PDB entry 7JWB | electron microscopy, 6.00 A resolution (low resolution: residue-level contacts below are approximate; hydrogen-bond / salt-bridge calls are withheld) | chains D and C of the 4 polymer chains in the assembly

== Chain D ==
Molecule: autonomous human heavy chain variable domain
Source organism: Homo sapiens
Sequence (421 residues; each row starts with the number of its first residue):
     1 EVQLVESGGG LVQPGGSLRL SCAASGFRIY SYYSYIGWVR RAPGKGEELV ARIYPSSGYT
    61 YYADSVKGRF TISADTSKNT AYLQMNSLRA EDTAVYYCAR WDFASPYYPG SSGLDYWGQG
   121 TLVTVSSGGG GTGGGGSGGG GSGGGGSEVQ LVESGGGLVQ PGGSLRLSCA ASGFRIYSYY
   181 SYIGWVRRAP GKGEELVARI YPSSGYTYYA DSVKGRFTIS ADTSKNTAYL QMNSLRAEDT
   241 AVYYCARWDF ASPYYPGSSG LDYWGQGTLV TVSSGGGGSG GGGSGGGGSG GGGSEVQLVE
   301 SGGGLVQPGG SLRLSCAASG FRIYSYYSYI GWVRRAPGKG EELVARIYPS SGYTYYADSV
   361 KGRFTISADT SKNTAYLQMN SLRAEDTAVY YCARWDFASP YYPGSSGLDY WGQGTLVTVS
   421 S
Not modelled in the structure: 105-109, 128-147, 252-256, 275-294, 399-403
Cystine bridges: Cys22-Cys98, Cys169-Cys245, Cys316-Cys392

== Chain C ==
Molecule: Spike glycoprotein
Source organism: Severe acute respiratory syndrome coronavirus 2
Notes: engineered mutation(s): R682G,R683S,R685S,R986P,V987P
UniProtKB: P0DTC2 (SPIKE_SARS2); residues 1-1208 here = UniProt positions 1-1208
Sequence (1208 residues; row label = number of the first residue in the row):
     1 MFVFLVLLPL VSSQCVNLTT RTQLPPAYTN SFTRGVYYPD KVFRSSVLHS TQDLFLPFFS
    61 NVTWFHAIHV SGTNGTKRFD NPVLPFNDGV YFASTEKSNI IRGWIFGTTL DSKTQSLLIV
   121 NNATNVVIKV CEFQFCNDPF LGVYYHKNNK SWMESEFRVY SSANNCTFEY VSQPFLMDLE
   181 GKQGNFKNLR EFVFKNIDGY FKIYSKHTPI NLVRDLPQGF SALEPLVDLP IGINITRFQT
   241 LLALHRSYLT PGDSSSGWTA GAAAYYVGYL QPRTFLLKYN ENGTITDAVD CALDPLSETK
   301 CTLKSFTVEK GIYQTSNFRV QPTESIVRFP NITNLCPFGE VFNATRFASV YAWNRKRISN
   361 CVADYSVLYN SASFSTFKCY GVSPTKLNDL CFTNVYADSF VIRGDEVRQI APGQTGKIAD
   421 YNYKLPDDFT GCVIAWNSNN LDSKVGGNYN YLYRLFRKSN LKPFERDIST EIYQAGSTPC
   481 NGVEGFNCYF PLQSYGFQPT NGVGYQPYRV VVLSFELLHA PATVCGPKKS TNLVKNKCVN
   541 FNFNGLTGTG VLTESNKKFL PFQQFGRDIA DTTDAVRDPQ TLEILDITPC SFGGVSVITP
   601 GTNTSNQVAV LYQDVNCTEV PVAIHADQLT PTWRVYSTGS NVFQTRAGCL IGAEHVNNSY
   661 ECDIPIGAGI CASYQTQTNS PGSASSVASQ SIIAYTMSLG AENSVAYSNN SIAIPTNFTI
   721 SVTTEILPVS MTKTSVDCTM YICGDSTECS NLLLQYGSFC TQLNRALTGI AVEQDKNTQE
   781 VFAQVKQIYK TPPIKDFGGF NFSQILPDPS KPSKRSFIED LLFNKVTLAD AGFIKQYGDC
   841 LGDIAARDLI CAQKFNGLTV LPPLLTDEMI AQYTSALLAG TITSGWTFGA GAALQIPFAM
   901 QMAYRFNGIG VTQNVLYENQ KLIANQFNSA IGKIQDSLSS TASALGKLQD VVNQNAQALN
   961 TLVKQLSSNF GAISSVLNDI LSRLDPPEAE VQIDRLITGR LQSLQTYVTQ QLIRAAEIRA
  1021 SANLAATKMS ECVLGQSKRV DFCGKGYHLM SFPQSAPHGV VFLHVTYVPA QEKNFTTAPA
  1081 ICHDGKAHFP REGVFVSNGT HWFVTQRNFY EPQIITTDNT FVSGNCDVVI GIVNNTVYDP
  1141 LQPELDSFKE ELDKYFKNHT SPDVDLGDIS GINASVVNIQ KEIDRLNEVA KNLNESLIDL
  1201 QELGKYEQ
Not modelled in the structure: 1-26, 67-80, 141-163, 173-185, 197-199, 212-214, 243-262, 455-461, 467-490, 516-521, 621-640, 677-688, 812, 828-853, 1145-1208
Cystine bridges: Cys131-Cys166, Cys291-Cys301, Cys336-Cys361, Cys379-Cys432, Cys391-Cys525, Cys538-Cys590, Cys617-Cys649, Cys662-Cys671, Cys738-Cys760, Cys743-Cys749, Cys1032-Cys1043, Cys1082-Cys1126
Construct notes: conflict Gly682 (Arg in P0DTC2), Ser683 (Arg in P0DTC2), Ser685 (Arg in P0DTC2), Pro986 (Lys in P0DTC2), Pro987 (Val in P0DTC2)
UniProt features mapped onto this chain:
  - region: Asn280 to Cys301 (Putative superantigen), Arg403 to Asp405 (Integrin-binding motif), Asn448 to Phe456 (Immunodominant HLA epitope recognized by the CD8+), Pro681, Ala684 (Putative superantigen), Ser816 to Tyr837 (Fusion peptide 1), Lys835 to Phe855 (Fusion peptide 2), Asp1163 to Glu1202 (Heptad repeat 2)
  - site: Arg815, Ser816 (Cleavage)
  - glycosylation: Asn17 (N-linked (GlcNAc...) (complex) asparagine), Asn61 (N-linked (GlcNAc...) (hybrid) asparagine), Asn74 (N-linked (GlcNAc...) (complex) asparagine), Asn122 (N-linked (GlcNAc...) (hybrid) asparagine), Asn149 (N-linked (GlcNAc...) (complex) asparagine), Asn165 (N-linked (GlcNAc...) (complex) asparagine), Asn234 (N-linked (GlcNAc...) (high mannose) asparagine), Asn282 (N-linked (GlcNAc...) (complex) asparagine), Thr323 (O-linked (GalNAc) threonine), Ser325 (O-linked (HexNAc...) serine), Asn331 (N-linked (GlcNAc...) (complex) asparagine), Asn343 (N-linked (GlcNAc...) (complex) asparagine), Asn603 (N-linked (GlcNAc...) (hybrid) asparagine), Asn616 (N-linked (GlcNAc...) (complex) asparagine), Asn657 (N-linked (GlcNAc...) (complex) asparagine), Thr676 (O-linked (GlcNAc...) threonine), Thr678 (O-linked (GlcNAc...) threonine), Asn709 (N-linked (GlcNAc...) (high mannose) asparagine), Asn717 (N-linked (GlcNAc...) (hybrid) asparagine), Asn801 (N-linked (GlcNAc...) (hybrid) asparagine) and 6 more in UniProt
  - natural variant: Leu5 (L5F: In strain: Iota/B.1.526), Ser13 (S13I: In strain: Epsilon/B.1.427/B.1.429), Leu18 (L18F: In strain: Beta/B.1.351, Gamma/P.1 and 1 more), Thr19 (T19I: In strain: Omicron/BQ.1.1, Omicron/XBB.1.5 and 1 more; T19R: In strain: Delta/B.1.617.2, Omicron/BA.2 and 4 more), Thr20 (T20N: In strain: Gamma/P.1), Leu24 to Ala27 (sequence variant, change not given here; In strain: Omicron/BA.2, Omicron/BA.2.12.1 and 6 more), Pro26 (P26S: In strain: Gamma/P.1), Gln52 (Q52H: In strain: Omicron/EG.5.1), Ala67 (A67V: In strain: Eta/B.1.525, Omicron/BA.1), His69 to Val70 (deletion: In strain: Alpha/B.1.1.7, Eta/B.1.525 and 5 more), Gly75 (G75V: In strain: Lambda/C.37), Thr76 (T76I: In strain: Lambda/C.37), 82 further natural variant entries in UniProt
  - mutagenesis: His69 to Val70 (Increased incorporation of cleaved spike into virions), Asn121 (N121Q: Partial loss of biliverdin affinity), Arg190 (R190K: Partial loss of biliverdin affinity), Asn234 (N234Q: Increased resistance to neutralizing antibodies), Asn331 (N331Q: Reduced viral infectivity), Asn343 (N343Q: Reduced viral infectivity), Leu452 (L452R: Increased resistance to neutralizing antibodies. Decreases HLA binding to NF9 epitope. Increased binding affinity to human ACE2), Tyr453 (Y453F: Decreased HLA binding to NF9 epitope. Increased binding affinity to human ACE2), Ala475 (A475V: Increased resistance to neutralizing antibodies), Val483 (V483A: Increased resistance to neutralizing antibodies), Glu484 (E484D: Increased replication in human TMEM106B overexpressing cells), Phe490 (F490L: Increased resistance to neutralizing antibodies and human covalescent sera neutralization), 12 further mutagenesis entries in UniProt

== How chain D and chain C interact ==
Residue-residue contacts (36):
  Tyr324(D) - Gly496(C)
  Tyr324(D) - Gln498(C)
  Tyr324(D) - Asn501(C)
  Tyr324(D) - Tyr505(C)
  Ser325(D) - Tyr505(C)
  Tyr327(D) - Arg403(C)
  Tyr327(D) - Tyr453(C)
  Tyr327(D) - Ser494(C)
  Tyr327(D) - Tyr495(C)
  Tyr327(D) - Gly496(C)
  Tyr327(D) - Tyr505(C)
  Tyr329(D) - Tyr453(C)
  Tyr329(D) - Gln493(C)
  Tyr348(D) - Gln493(C)
  Pro349(D) - Tyr449(C)
  Ser350(D) - Tyr449(C)
  Ser350(D) - Ser494(C)
  Ser350(D) - Tyr495(C)
  Ser350(D) - Gly496(C)
  Ser350(D) - Tyr505(C)
  Ser351(D) - Tyr449(C)
  Ser351(D) - Gln493(C)
  Ser351(D) - Ser494(C)
  Gly352(D) - Tyr449(C)
  Tyr353(D) - Tyr449(C)
  Tyr353(D) - Leu452(C)
  Tyr353(D) - Gln493(C)
  Tyr353(D) - Ser494(C)
  Tyr355(D) - Gln493(C)
  Phe397(D) - Lys417(C)
  Phe397(D) - Tyr453(C)
  Phe397(D) - Arg454(C)
  Phe397(D) - Gln493(C)
  Ala398(D) - Tyr421(C)
  Ala398(D) - Arg454(C)
  Gly404(D) - Tyr421(C)
Other interface residues (no listed pair), chain C (15 interface residues in all): Pro491

== Overview ==
Chain D and chain C form an interface of 14 and 15 residues respectively. From UniProt: 24 mutagenesis sites
on chain C.
Chain D is autonomous human heavy chain variable domain (Homo sapiens) and chain C is Spike glycoprotein
(Severe acute respiratory syndrome coronavirus 2); the structure, SARS CoV2 Spike ectodomain with engineered
trimerized VH binder, was determined by electron microscopy.
